8WIC - chains F and A of the 29 polymer chains in the assembly; structure by electron microscopy, 3.50 A resolution.

Chain F:
Protein: 50S ribosomal protein L3
From: Mycolicibacterium smegmatis MC2 155
UniProt: A0QSD1 (RL3_MYCS2); residue numbers follow UniProt; this construct covers 1-217
Amino-acid sequence (217 residues; each row starts with the number of its first residue):
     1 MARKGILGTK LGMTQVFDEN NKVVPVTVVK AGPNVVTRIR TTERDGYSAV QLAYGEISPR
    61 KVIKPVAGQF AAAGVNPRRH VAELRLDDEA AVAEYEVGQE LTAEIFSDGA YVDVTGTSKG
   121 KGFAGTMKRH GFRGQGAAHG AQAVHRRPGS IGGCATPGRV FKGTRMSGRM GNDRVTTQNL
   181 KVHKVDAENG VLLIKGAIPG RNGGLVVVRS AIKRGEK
Disordered / not traced: 1-2, 153-155, 215-217

Chain A:
Molecule: 23S rRNA
From: Mycolicibacterium smegmatis MC2 155
Sequence (3119 nucleotides; each row starts with the number of its first residue):
     2 AAGUGUUUAA GGGCGCAUGG UGGAUGCCUU GGCACUGGGA GCCGAUGAAG GACGUAGGAG
    62 GCUGCGAUAA GCCUCGGGGA GCUGUCAACC GAGCGUUGAU CCGAGGAUGU CCGAAUGGGG
   122 AAACCCGGCA CGAGUGAUGU CGUGUCACCA GGCGCUGAAU AUAUAGGCGU CUGGGGGGAA
   182 CGCGGGGAAG UGAAACAUCU CAGUACCCGU AGGAAGAGAA AACAAAAUGU GAUUCCGUGA
   242 GUAGUGGCGA GCGAAAGCGG AGGAUGGCUA AACCGUAUGC AUGUGAUACC GGGUAGGGGU
   302 UGUGUGUGCG GGGUUGUGGG ACCUAUCUUU CCGGCUCUAC CUGGCUGGAG GGCAGUGAGA
   362 AAAUGUUGUG GUUAGCGGAA AUGGCUUGGG AUGGCCUGCC GUAGACGGUG AGAGCCCGGU
   422 ACGUGAAAAC CCGACGUCUG UCUUGAUGGU GUUCCCGAGU AGCAGCGGGC CCGUGGAAUC
   482 UGCUGUGAAU CUGCCGGGAC CACCCGGUAA GCCUGAAUAC UUCCCAGUGA CCGAUAGCGG
   542 AUUAGUACCG UGAGGGAAUG GUGAAAAGUA CCCCGGGAGG GGAGUGAAAG AGUACCUGAA
   602 ACCGUGCGCU UACAAUCCGU CAGAGCCCUC GACGUGUCGU GGGGUGAUGG CGUGCCUUUU
   662 GAAGAAUGAG CCUGCGAGUC AGGGACAUGU CGCGAGGUUA ACCCGGGUGG GGUAGCCGCA
   722 GCGAAAGCGA GUCUGAAUAG GGCGUAUCCA CACAAGAGUG UGUGGUGUAG UGGUGUGUUC
   782 UGGACCCGAA GCGGAGUGAU CUACCCAUGG CCAGGGUGAA GCGCGGGUAA GACCGCGUGG
   842 AGGCCCGAAC CCACUUAGGU UGAAGACUGA GGGGAUGAGC UGUGGGUAGG GGUGAAAGGC
   902 CAAUCAAACU CCGUGAUAGC UGGUUCUCCC CGAAAUGCAU UUAGGUGCAG CGUCGCAUGU
   962 UUCUUGCCGG AGGUAGAGCU ACUGGAUGGC CGAUGGGCCC CACAGGGUUA CUGACGUCAG
  1022 CCAAACUCCG AAUGCCGGUA AGUCCAAGAG UGCGGCAGUG AGACGGCGGG GGAUAAGCUC
  1082 CGUGCGUCGA GAGGGAAACA GCCCAGAUCG CCGGCUAAGG CCCCUAAGCG UGUGCUAAGU
  1142 GGAAAAGGAU GUGCAGUCGC GAAGACAACC AGGAGGUUGG CUUAGAAGCA GCCACCCUUG
  1202 AAAGAGUGCG UAAUAGCUCA CUGGUCAAGU GAUUGUGCGC CGAUAAUGUA GCGGGGCUCA
  1262 AGCACACCGC CGAAGCCGCG GCAGCCAACG UGUUGGCUGG GUAGGGGAGC GUCCUGCAUC
  1322 CGGUGAAGCC GCCGAGUGAU CGAGUGGUGG AGGGUGUGGG AGUGAGAAUG CAGGCAUGAG
  1382 UAGCGAUUAG GCAAGUGAGA ACCUUGCCCG CCGAAAGACC AAGGGUUCCU GGGCCAGGCC
  1442 AGUCCGCCCA GGGUGAGUCG GGACCUAAGG CGAGGCCGAC AGGCGUAGUC GAUGGACAAC
  1502 GGGUUGAUAU UCCCGUACCC GUGUAUGUGC GUCCAUGAUG AAUCAGCGGU ACUAACCAUC
  1562 CAAAACCACC GUGACCGCAC CUUUCGGGGU GUGGCGUUGG UGGGGCUGCA UGGGACCUUC
  1622 GUUGGUAGUA GUCAAGCGAU GGGGUGACGC AGGAAGGUAG CCGUACCGGU CAGUGGUAAU
  1682 ACCGGGGUAA GCCUGUAGGG AGUCAGAUAG GUAAAUCCGU CUGGCAUAUA UCCUGAGAGG
  1742 UGAUGCAUAG CCGAGUGAGG CGAAUUCGGU GAUCCUAUGC UGCCGAGAAA AGCCUCUAGC
  1802 GAGGACAUAC ACGGCCCGUA CCCCAAACCA ACACAGGUGG UCAGGUAGAG AAUACUAAGG
  1862 CGUACGAGUG AACUAUGGUU AAGGAACUCG GCAAAAUGCC CCCGUAACUU CGGGAGAAGG
  1922 GGGACCCACA UGGCGUGUAA GCCUUUACGG CCCAAGCGUG AGUGGGUGGC ACAAACCAGU
  1982 GAGAAGCGAC UGUUUACUAA AAACACAGGU CCGUGCGAAG UCGCAAGACG AUGUAUACGG
  2042 ACUGACGCCU GCCCGGUGCU GGAAGGUUAA GAGGACCCGU UAACUCCCUU UGGGGGUGAA
  2102 GCGGAGAAUU UAAGCCCCAG UAAACGGCGG UGGUAACUAU AACCAUCCUA AGGUAGCGAA
  2162 AUUCCUUGUC GGGUAAGUUC CGACCUGCAC GAAUGGCGUA ACGACUUCUC AACUGUCUCA
  2222 ACCAUAGACU CGGCGAAAUU GCACUACGAG UAAAGAUGCU CGUUACGCGC GGCAGGACGA
  2282 AAAGACCCCG GGACCUUCAC UACAACUUGG UAUUGGUGCU CGAUACGGUU UGUGUAGGAU
  2342 AGGUGGGAGA CUGUGAAGCU CACACGCCAG UGUGGGUGGA GUCGUUGUUG AAAUACCACU
  2402 CUGAUCGUAU UGGGCCUCUA ACCUCGGACC GUAUAUCCGG UUCAGGGACA GUGCCUGGUG
  2462 GGUAGUUUAA CUGGGGCGGU UGCCUCCUAA AAUGUAACGG AGGCGCCCAA AGGUUCCCUC
  2522 AACCUGGACG GCAAUCAGGU GUUGAGUGUA AGUGCACAAG GGAGCUUGAC UGCGAGACGG
  2582 ACAUGUCGAG CAGGGACGAA AGUCGGGACU AGUGAUCCGG CACCUCUGAG UGGAAGGGGU
  2642 GUCGCUCAAC GGAUAAAAGG UACCCCGGGG AUAACAGGCU GAUCUUCCCC AAGAGUCCAU
  2702 AUCGACGGGA UGGUUUGGCA CCUCGAUGUC GGCUCGUCGC AUCCUGGGGC UGGAGCAGGU
  2762 CCCAAGGGUU GGGCUGUUCG CCCAUUAAAG CGGCACGCGA GCUGGGUUUA GAACGUCGUG
  2822 AGACAGUUCG GUCUCUAUCC GCCGCGCGCG UCAGAAGCUU GAGGAAACCU GUCCCUAGUA
  2882 CGAGAGGACC GGGACGGACG AACCUCUGGU AUACCAGUUG UCCCACCAGG GGCACGGCUG
  2942 GAUAGCCACG UUCGGACAGG AUAACCGCUG AAAGCAUCUA AGCGGGAAAC CUCUUCCAAG
  3002 ACCAGGCUUC UCACCCUCUA GGAGGGAUAA GGCCCCCCGC AGACCACGGG AUUGAUAGAC
  3062 CAGACCUGGA AGCCUAGUAA UAGGUGCAGG GAACUGGCAC UAACCGGCCG AAAACUUAC
Disordered / not traced: 1171-1220, 1562-1605, 2697-2699

How chain F and chain A interact:
Residue-residue contacts (185):
  Lys-10(F) / C2904(A)  phosphate contact
  Met-13(F) / C2904(A)  hydrogen bond to the sugar
  Met-13(F) / C2905(A)  sugar contact
  Met-13(F) / U2906(A)  sugar contact
  Thr-14(F) / U2906(A)  sugar contact
  Gln-15(F) / U2906(A)  sugar contact
  Gln-15(F) / C2907(A)  hydrogen bond to the sugar
  Pro-25(F) / U2906(A)  base contact
  Pro-25(F) / U2952(A)  sugar contact
  Arg-38(F) / C3008(A)  hydrogen bond to the sugar
  Arg-38(F) / U3009(A)  sugar contact
  Arg-40(F) / C2859(A)  hydrogen bond to the base
  Arg-40(F) / G3007(A)  base contact
  Arg-40(F) / C3008(A)  hydrogen bond to the sugar
  Arg-44(F) / C3008(A)  phosphate contact
  Arg-44(F) / U3009(A)  salt bridge to the phosphate
  Asp-45(F) / C3008(A)  hydrogen bond to the sugar
  Tyr-47(F) / U2860(A)  hydrogen bond to the sugar
  Tyr-47(F) / U2861(A)  sugar contact
  Gln-51(F) / C2859(A)  hydrogen bond to the sugar
  Arg-60(F) / A3052(A)  salt bridge to the phosphate
  Arg-60(F) / U3054(A)  sugar contact
  Arg-60(F) / G3055(A)  sugar contact
  Lys-61(F) / G3051(A)  salt bridge to the phosphate
  Lys-61(F) / A3052(A)  phosphate contact
  Ile-63(F) / A2857(A)  sugar contact
  Ile-63(F) / G3032(A)  phosphate contact
  Lys-64(F) / U3010(A)  sugar contact
  Lys-64(F) / C3011(A)  sugar contact
  Lys-64(F) / U3012(A)  salt bridge to the phosphate
  Lys-64(F) / A3031(A)  phosphate contact
  Lys-64(F) / G3032(A)  hydrogen bond to the phosphate
  Pro-65(F) / U3010(A)  hydrogen bond to the sugar
  Pro-65(F) / C3011(A)  sugar contact
  Gly-68(F) / U3010(A)  sugar contact
  Gln-69(F) / A2857(A)  base contact
  Gln-69(F) / G2858(A)  hydrogen bond to the base
  Gln-69(F) / U3009(A)  hydrogen bond to the base
  Gln-69(F) / U3010(A)  hydrogen bond to the sugar
  Arg-79(F) / G3050(A)  phosphate contact
  Arg-79(F) / G3051(A)  salt bridge to the phosphate
  Val-81(F) / C2859(A)  sugar contact
  Ala-82(F) / C2859(A)  phosphate contact
  Ala-82(F) / U2860(A)  phosphate contact
  Glu-83(F) / C2859(A)  hydrogen bond to the sugar
  Glu-83(F) / U2860(A)  hydrogen bond to the phosphate
  Arg-85(F) / U2861(A)  salt bridge to the phosphate
  Arg-85(F) / G2862(A)  salt bridge to the phosphate
  Ser-118(F) / A2903(A)  phosphate contact
  Ser-118(F) / C2904(A)  phosphate contact
  Lys-119(F) / C2904(A)  hydrogen bond to the phosphate
  Lys-119(F) / C2905(A)  salt bridge to the phosphate
  Lys-119(F) / C2947(A)  salt bridge to the phosphate
  Lys-119(F) / C3041(A)  base contact
  Gly-120(F) / A3042(A)  phosphate contact
  Gly-120(F) / G3043(A)  phosphate contact
  Lys-121(F) / C2948(A)  salt bridge to the phosphate
  Lys-121(F) / G3043(A)  phosphate contact
  Gly-122(F) / G3043(A)  hydrogen bond to the phosphate
  Gly-122(F) / A3044(A)  phosphate contact
  Phe-123(F) / A1872(A)  hydrogen bond to the sugar
  Phe-123(F) / A1873(A)  sugar contact
  Phe-123(F) / G2272(A)  base contact
  Phe-123(F) / A3044(A)  hydrogen bond to the phosphate
  Gly-125(F) / A1873(A)  sugar contact
  Lys-128(F) / C2947(A)  phosphate contact
  Lys-128(F) / C2948(A)  salt bridge to the phosphate
  Arg-129(F) / G2845(A)  hydrogen bond to the phosphate
  Phe-132(F) / C2736(A)  phosphate contact
  Arg-133(F) / U2735(A)  phosphate contact
  Arg-133(F) / C2736(A)  salt bridge to the phosphate
  Gly-134(F) / U2735(A)  sugar contact
  Gln-135(F) / C2734(A)  base contact
  Gln-135(F) / U2735(A)  sugar contact
  Gln-135(F) / G2802(A)  hydrogen bond to the base
  Gln-135(F) / C2803(A)  sugar contact
  Gly-136(F) / C2218(A)  phosphate contact
  Ala-137(F) / C2218(A)  hydrogen bond to the phosphate
  Ala-138(F) / C1893(A)  base contact
  Ala-138(F) / U2217(A)  sugar contact
  His-139(F) / C1888(A)  hydrogen bond to the base
  His-139(F) / U1889(A)  sugar contact
  His-139(F) / G1891(A)  hydrogen bond to the base
  His-139(F) / C1893(A)  stacking on the base
  His-139(F) / U2217(A)  sugar contact
  Gly-140(F) / A858(A)  phosphate contact
  Gly-140(F) / U2804(A)  sugar contact
  Ala-141(F) / C2803(A)  sugar contact
  Gln-142(F) / G859(A)  phosphate contact
  Gln-142(F) / U861(A)  hydrogen bond to the base
  Gln-142(F) / C2803(A)  sugar contact
  Gln-142(F) / U2804(A)  phosphate contact
  Ala-143(F) / U1875(A)  phosphate contact
  Ala-143(F) / A1876(A)  phosphate contact
  Val-144(F) / U1875(A)  phosphate contact
  Val-144(F) / G2802(A)  sugar contact
  Val-144(F) / C2803(A)  sugar contact
  His-145(F) / U1875(A)  hydrogen bond to the phosphate
  His-145(F) / A1876(A)  salt bridge to the phosphate
  Arg-146(F) / C1874(A)  salt bridge to the phosphate
  Arg-146(F) / U1875(A)  hydrogen bond to the phosphate
  Arg-146(F) / A2222(A)  salt bridge to the phosphate
  Arg-147(F) / C1874(A)  phosphate contact
  Arg-147(F) / A2275(A)  salt bridge to the phosphate
  Arg-147(F) / G2802(A)  salt bridge to the phosphate
  Pro-148(F) / C2274(A)  sugar contact
  Pro-148(F) / U2735(A)  hydrogen bond to the sugar
  Pro-148(F) / C2736(A)  sugar contact
  Gly-149(F) / A2275(A)  sugar contact
  Gly-149(F) / U2735(A)  base contact
  Gly-149(F) / G2802(A)  base contact
  Ser-150(F) / G2276(A)  phosphate contact
  Ser-150(F) / U2735(A)  hydrogen bond to the base
  Ser-150(F) / C2736(A)  base contact
  Ser-150(F) / G2798(A)  base contact
  Ser-150(F) / C2799(A)  hydrogen bond to the sugar
  Ile-151(F) / C2274(A)  sugar contact
  Ile-151(F) / A2275(A)  sugar contact
  Ile-151(F) / G2276(A)  hydrogen bond to the phosphate
  Gly-152(F) / G2276(A)  sugar contact
  Gly-152(F) / G2798(A)  base contact
  Thr-156(F) / C2795(A)  hydrogen bond to the sugar
  Thr-156(F) / A2796(A)  phosphate contact
  Pro-157(F) / U1248(A)  base contact
  Pro-157(F) / G2249(A)  phosphate contact
  Gly-158(F) / G2276(A)  hydrogen bond to the base
  Gly-158(F) / G2277(A)  sugar contact
  Arg-159(F) / U1248(A)  hydrogen bond to the base
  Arg-159(F) / G1249(A)  base contact
  Arg-159(F) / C2248(A)  hydrogen bond to the phosphate
  Arg-159(F) / G2249(A)  salt bridge to the phosphate
  Arg-159(F) / G2276(A)  sugar contact
  Arg-159(F) / G2842(A)  sugar contact
  Val-160(F) / G2276(A)  base contact
  Val-160(F) / G2842(A)  hydrogen bond to the sugar
  Val-160(F) / C2843(A)  sugar contact
  Phe-161(F) / U1248(A)  base contact
  Phe-161(F) / C2843(A)  sugar contact
  Lys-162(F) / C2843(A)  phosphate contact
  Lys-162(F) / C2844(A)  phosphate contact
  Gly-163(F) / C2843(A)  phosphate contact
  Gly-163(F) / C2844(A)  hydrogen bond to the phosphate
  Thr-164(F) / C2843(A)  hydrogen bond to the sugar
  Thr-164(F) / C2844(A)  sugar contact
  Arg-165(F) / G2737(A)  salt bridge to the phosphate
  Met-166(F) / G2273(A)  hydrogen bond to the base
  Met-166(F) / C2843(A)  hydrogen bond to the sugar
  Met-166(F) / C2844(A)  hydrogen bond to the sugar
  Ser-167(F) / A1873(A)  sugar contact
  Ser-167(F) / G2273(A)  hydrogen bond to the sugar
  Ser-167(F) / C2844(A)  hydrogen bond to the sugar
  Arg-169(F) / G2845(A)  hydrogen bond to the sugar
  Arg-169(F) / C2846(A)  sugar contact
  Arg-169(F) / G3043(A)  sugar contact
  Arg-169(F) / C3046(A)  base contact
  Met-170(F) / G3043(A)  phosphate contact
  Asn-172(F) / A3042(A)  hydrogen bond to the phosphate
  Asn-172(F) / G3043(A)  phosphate contact
  Arg-174(F) / C2997(A)  salt bridge to the phosphate
  Arg-174(F) / C2998(A)  phosphate contact
  Thr-176(F) / U2996(A)  phosphate contact
  Thr-176(F) / C2997(A)  hydrogen bond to the phosphate
  Gln-178(F) / C2954(A)  hydrogen bond to the sugar
  Gln-178(F) / G2955(A)  sugar contact
  Gln-178(F) / U2995(A)  hydrogen bond to the sugar
  Gln-178(F) / U2996(A)  sugar contact
  Asn-179(F) / C2954(A)  phosphate contact
  Asn-179(F) / G2955(A)  hydrogen bond to the phosphate
  Leu-180(F) / U2953(A)  sugar contact
  Leu-180(F) / C2954(A)  sugar contact
  Lys-195(F) / U2953(A)  phosphate contact
  Lys-195(F) / C2954(A)  phosphate contact
  Gly-196(F) / U2953(A)  sugar contact
  Ala-197(F) / C2904(A)  sugar contact
  Ile-198(F) / A2903(A)  sugar contact
  Ile-198(F) / C2904(A)  sugar contact
  Pro-199(F) / A2903(A)  sugar contact
  Gly-200(F) / C2904(A)  hydrogen bond to the phosphate
  Arg-201(F) / C3041(A)  sugar contact
  Arg-201(F) / A3042(A)  salt bridge to the phosphate
  Ile-212(F) / U2995(A)  phosphate contact
  Lys-213(F) / G2955(A)  hydrogen bond to the phosphate
  Lys-213(F) / G2956(A)  salt bridge to the phosphate
  Lys-213(F) / U2995(A)  sugar contact
  Arg-214(F) / G2955(A)  salt bridge to the phosphate
Also at the interface, not in a pair above, chain F (92 interface residues in all): Val-66, Ala-72, Thr-115, Ala-124, Met-127, Gly-168, Val-175, Thr-177, Asn-202
Also at the interface, not in a pair above, chain A (91 interface residues in all): G860, A2221, C2223, G2805, U2835, A2856, G2946, A2957, G3033, A3047

In short:
Chain F and chain A form an interface of 92 and 91 residues respectively, with 51 hydrogen bonds, 23 salt
bridges and 1 aromatic stacking contact. Among the polar pairs are Arg-40(F)/C2859(A), Gln-69(F)/G2858(A) and
Gln-69(F)/U3009(A).
Here chain F is 50S ribosomal protein L3 and chain A is 23S rRNA, both from Mycolicibacterium smegmatis MC2
155. Entry 8WIC (Cryo- EM structure of Mycobacterium smegmatis 50S ribosomal subunit (body 1) of 70S ribosome,
E- tRNA ...) was determined by electron microscopy, deposited together with 8WHX, 8WHY, 8WI7, 8WI8, 8WI9,
8WIB, 8WID and 8WIF.
